PDB entry 8PDS | electron microscopy, 2.90 A resolution | chains A and B of the 5 polymer chains in the assembly

== Chain A ==
Protein: Nucleoprotein
From: Human metapneumovirus (strain CAN97-83)
UniProtKB: Q6WBA1 (NCAP_HMPVC); residues 1-394 here = UniProt positions 1-394
Chain sequence (394 residues; each row starts with the number of its first residue):
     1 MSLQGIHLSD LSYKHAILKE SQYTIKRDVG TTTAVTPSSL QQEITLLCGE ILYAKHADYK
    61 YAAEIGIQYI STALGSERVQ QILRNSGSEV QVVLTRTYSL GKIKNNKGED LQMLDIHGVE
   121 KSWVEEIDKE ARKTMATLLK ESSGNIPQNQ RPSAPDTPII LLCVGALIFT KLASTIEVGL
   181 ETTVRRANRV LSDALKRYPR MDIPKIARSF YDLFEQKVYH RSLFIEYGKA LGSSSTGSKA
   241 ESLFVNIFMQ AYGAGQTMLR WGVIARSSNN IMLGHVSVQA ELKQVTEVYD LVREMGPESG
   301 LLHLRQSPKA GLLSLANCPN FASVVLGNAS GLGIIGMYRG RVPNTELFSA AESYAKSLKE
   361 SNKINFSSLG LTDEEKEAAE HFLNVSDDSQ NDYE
Disordered / not traced: 366-394
Sequence notes: variant Ile103 (Val in Q6WBA1), His220 (Tyr in Q6WBA1)
From the paper describing this entry:
  - contacts within the chain: Asp128-Arg132
  - conformationally variable residues (order/disorder transition): Ser99 to Gln112
  - mutagenesis - L111E: decreased signaling

== Chain B ==
Protein: Phosphoprotein
UniProtKB: Q8B9Q8 (PHOSP_HMPVC); residues 10-16 here correspond to UniProt positions 288-294 (UniProt number = residue number + 278)
Chain sequence (7 residues; row label = number of the first residue in the row):
    10 DIYQLIM

== How chain A and chain B interact ==
Contacting residue pairs - 19 pairs, chain A then chain B:
  Leu46(A) - Met16(B)  hydrophobic
  Tyr53(A) - Met16(B)  hydrogen bond
  Ile103(A) - Tyr12(B)  hydrophobic
  Lys104(A) - Gln13(B)  hydrogen bond (backbone-side chain)
  Asn106(A) - Gln13(B)
  Leu111(A) - Tyr12(B)  hydrophobic
  Asp128(A) - Tyr12(B)
  Lys129(A) - Ile11(B)
  Arg132(A) - Ile11(B)
  Arg132(A) - Tyr12(B)
  Arg132(A) - Leu14(B)  hydrogen bond (side chain-backbone)
  Arg132(A) - Met16(B)
  Lys133(A) - Ile11(B)
  Met135(A) - Met16(B)  hydrophobic
  Leu139(A) - Leu14(B)  hydrophobic
  Arg151(A) - Ile15(B)
  Arg151(A) - Met16(B)
  Pro152(A) - Met16(B)  hydrophobic
  Ser153(A) - Met16(B)  hydrogen bond (side chain-backbone)
Interface residues without a listed pair, chain A (19 interface residues in all): Glu50, Leu100, Asn105, Ala131
Interface features reported in the paper:
  - residue pairs: Leu46(A)-Met16(B) (hydrophobic contact), Leu100(A)-Tyr12(B), Ile103(A)-Tyr12(B), Leu111(A)-Tyr12(B), Arg132(A)-Met16(B) (hydrophobic contact), Met135(A)-Met16(B) (hydrophobic contact), Ile11(B)-Arg132(A), Tyr12(B)-Arg132(A), Leu14(B)-Arg132(A)
  - interface residues, chain A: Ser99(A), Lys121(A), Arg132(A)
  - hot spots on chain B (mutagenesis) - I11A, Y12A, L14A, M16A: abolished binding to Nucleoprotein (chain A) (citing earlier work)

== In short ==
The interface between chain A and chain B involves 19 residues on one side and 6 on the other; the contacts
include 4 hydrogen bonds. Polar pairs include Tyr53(A)-Met16(B), Lys104(A)-Gln13(B) and Arg132(A)-Leu14(B).
The authors report hydrophobic contacts between Leu46(A) and Met16(B), Arg132(A) and Met16(B) and Met135(A)
and Met16(B); contacts between Leu100(A) and Tyr12(B), Ile103(A) and Tyr12(B) and Leu111(A) and Tyr12(B) among
others. From the paper: I11A, Y12A and L14A of chain B, among others, abolish binding to Nucleoprotein (chain
A); interface residues Ser99(A), Lys121(A) and Arg132(A); 5 substitutions were tested in all.
Here chain A is Nucleoprotein (Human metapneumovirus (strain CAN97-83)) and chain B is Phosphoprotein. Entry
8PDS (Local refinement of dimeric HMPV N-RNA bound to the C-terminal region of P) was determined by electron
microscopy together with 8PDL, 8PDM, 8PDN, 8PDO, 8PDP, 8PDQ and 8PDR from the same study.
